5TB8 - chains A and T of the 4 polymer chains in the assembly; structure by X-ray diffraction, 2.00 A resolution.

Chain A:
Molecule: DNA polymerase beta
Organism: Homo sapiens
Notes: EC 2.7.7.7, 4.2.99.-
UniProt: P06746 (DPOLB_HUMAN); numbering as in UniProt (aligned over 1-335)
Chain sequence (343 residues; numbered -1 to 341; the number before each row is that of its first residue; numbers below 1 keep their minus sign (Met-1 is residue -1)):
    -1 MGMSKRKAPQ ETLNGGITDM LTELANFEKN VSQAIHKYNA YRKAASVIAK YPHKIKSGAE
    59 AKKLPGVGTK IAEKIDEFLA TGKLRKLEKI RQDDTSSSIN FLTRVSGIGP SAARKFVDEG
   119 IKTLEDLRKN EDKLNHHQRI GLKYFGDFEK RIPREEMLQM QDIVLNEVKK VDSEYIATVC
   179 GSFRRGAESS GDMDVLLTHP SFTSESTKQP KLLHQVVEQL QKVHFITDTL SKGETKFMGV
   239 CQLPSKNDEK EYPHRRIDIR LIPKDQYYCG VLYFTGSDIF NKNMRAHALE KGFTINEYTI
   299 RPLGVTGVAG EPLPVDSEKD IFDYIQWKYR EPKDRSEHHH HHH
Disordered / not traced: -1 to 8, 205-207, 247-248
Sequence notes: initiating methionine (-1); expression tag (0, 336-341)
Bound ions: Mn2+ site 1: Lys48, Glu203, His336, His338; Na+ site 1: Lys60, Leu62, Val65 (shared with 1 residue of chain D); Na+ site 2: Asp91 (together with acetate ion); Na+ site 3: Thr101, Val103, Ile106 (shared with 1 residue of chain P); Mn2+ site 2: Glu117, Asp321 (together with acetate ion); Na+ site 4: Asp130, Asp314; Na+ site 5 near Asp145 (its only coordinating residue here); Mn2+ site 3: Asp190, Asp192 (together with Lamivudine Triphosphate); Mn2+ site 4: Asp190, Asp192, Asp256 (together with Lamivudine Triphosphate); Mn2+ site 5: His285, Glu288; Mn2+ site 6: His337, His339
Residues lining bound ligands: Lamivudine Triphosphate (1RZ): Arg149, Gly179, Ser180, Arg183, Ser188, Gly189, Asp190, Asp192, Asp256, Tyr271, Phe272, Gly274, Ser275, Asp276, Asn279
Swiss-Prot annotation at these positions:
  - region: Arg183 to Asp192 (DNA-binding)
  - active site: Lys72 (Nucleophile)
  - binding site (K(+)): Lys60, Leu62, Val65, Thr101, Val103, Ile106
  - binding site (Na(+)): Lys60, Leu62, Val65, Thr101, Val103, Ile106
  - binding site (dATP): Arg149, Ser180, Arg183, Gly189, Asp190
  - binding site (dCTP): Arg149, Ser180, Arg183, Gly189, Asp190
  - binding site (dGTP): Arg149, Ser180, Arg183, Gly189, Asp190, Asp192
  - binding site (dTTP): Arg149, Ser180, Arg183, Gly189, Asp190
  - binding site (Mg(2+)): Asp190, Asp192, Asp256
  - modified residue: Lys72 (N6-acetyllysine), Arg83 (Omega-N-methylarginine), Arg152 (Omega-N-methylarginine)
  - cross-link (Glycyl lysine isopeptide (Lys-Gly)): Lys41 (interchain with G-Cter in ubiquitin), Lys61 (interchain with G-Cter in ubiquitin), Lys81 (interchain with G-Cter in ubiquitin)
  - natural variant: Leu22 (L22P: Found in a gastric cancer sample; uncertain significance), Tyr39 (Y39C: Found in a gastric cancer sample; uncertain significance), Gly118 (G118V: Decreased DNA-directed DNA polymerase activity), Arg137 (R137Q: Decreased function in base-excision repair), Arg149 (R149I: Decreased DNA-directed DNA polymerase activity), Asp160 (D160N: Found in a gastric cancer sample; uncertain significance), Cys239 (C239R: Found in a gastric cancer sample; uncertain significance), Lys289 (K289M: Found in a colon cancer sample; uncertain significance), Asn294 (N294D: Found in a gastric cancer sample; uncertain significance), Glu295 (E295K: Found in a gastric cancer sample; uncertain significance)
  - mutagenesis: Phe25 (F25W: No effect on 5'-dRP lyase activity. Decreased ssDNA binding), His34 (H34G: Decreased 5'-dRP lyase activity. Decreased ssDNA binding), Lys35 (K35A: Decreased 5'-dRP lyase activity. Decreased ssDNA binding. Loss of 5'-dRP lyase activity; when associated with A-68 and A-72. Decreased ssDNA binding; when associated with A-68 and A-72 ...), Tyr39 (Y39F: No effect on 5'-dRP lyase activity; Y39Q: Abolishes DNA polymerase and 5'-dRP lyase activity), Lys41 (K41R: Abolishes ubiquitination; when associated with R-61 and R-81), Lys60 (K60A: Decreased 5'-dRP lyase activity. Decreased ssDNA binding), Lys61 (K61R: Abolishes ubiquitination; when associated with R-41 and R-81), Lys68 (K68A: No effect on 5'-dRP lyase activity. Decreased ssDNA binding. Loss of 5'-dRP lyase activity; when associated with A-35 and A-72. Decreased ssDNA binding; when associated with A-35 and A-72 ...), Glu71 (E71Q: No effect on 5'-dRP lyase activity. No effect on structure shown by circular dichroism. No effect on ssDNA binding), Lys72 (K72A: Severely reduced 5'-dRP lyase activity. Does not affect ssDNA binding. Loss of 5'-dRP lyase activity; when associated with A-35 and A-68. Decreased ssDNA binding ...), Glu75 (E75A: Slightly decreased 5'-dRP lyase activity. Decreased ssDNA binding. No effect on structure shown by circular dichroism), Lys81 (K81R: Abolishes ubiquitination; when associated with R-41 and R-61), 5 further mutagenesis entries in UniProt
What the authors report for this chain:
  - binding site for Lamivudine Triphosphate: Ser180, Arg183, Gly189

Chain T:
Molecule: 16- mer template
Sequence (16 nucleotides; each row starts with the number of its first residue):
     1 CCGACGGCGC ATCAGC

Chain A / chain T interface:
Pairs across the interface - 28 pairs, chain A then chain T:
  His34(A) - DC5(T)  stacking on the base
  Ser229(A) - DC10(T)  phosphate contact
  Ser229(A) - DA11(T)  phosphate contact
  Lys230(A) - DC10(T)  hydrogen bond to the phosphate
  Lys230(A) - DA11(T)  hydrogen bond to the phosphate
  Gly231(A) - DC10(T)  phosphate contact
  Glu232(A) - DC10(T)  hydrogen bond to the phosphate
  Thr233(A) - DG9(T)  phosphate contact
  Thr233(A) - DC10(T)  hydrogen bond to the phosphate
  Lys234(A) - DG9(T)  phosphate contact
  Lys234(A) - DC10(T)  hydrogen bond to the phosphate
  Arg258(A) - DG9(T)  sugar contact
  Tyr271(A) - DG7(T)  hydrogen bond to the base
  Asn279(A) - DG6(T)  base contact
  Lys280(A) - DG6(T)  salt bridge to the phosphate
  Arg283(A) - DG6(T)  base contact
  Arg283(A) - DG7(T)  hydrogen bond to the sugar
  Ala284(A) - DG6(T)  sugar contact
  Leu287(A) - DG6(T)  phosphate contact
  Leu287(A) - DG7(T)  phosphate contact
  Thr292(A) - DG7(T)  hydrogen bond to the phosphate
  Ile293(A) - DG7(T)  sugar contact
  Asn294(A) - DG7(T)  phosphate contact
  Asn294(A) - DC8(T)  hydrogen bond to the phosphate
  Glu295(A) - DC8(T)  sugar contact
  Tyr296(A) - DC8(T)  phosphate contact
  Tyr296(A) - DG9(T)  hydrogen bond to the phosphate
  Arg299(A) - DC8(T)  salt bridge to the phosphate
Other interface residues (no listed pair), chain A (21 interface residues in all): Asn37

Summary:
21 residues of chain A face 7 of chain T across their interface, with 10 hydrogen bonds, 2 salt bridges and 1
aromatic stacking contact. Polar pairs include Tyr271(A)-DG7(T), Arg283(A)-DG7(T) and Lys230(A)-DC10(T).
Ligands of chain A: Lamivudine Triphosphate. The paper reports a binding site for Lamivudine Triphosphate at
Ser180(A), Arg183(A) and Gly189(A).
Chain A is DNA polymerase beta (Homo sapiens) and chain T is 16- mer template; the structure, Precatalytic
ternary complex of Human DNA Polymerase Beta in closed conformation With Gapped DNA substrate incoming ...,
was determined by X-ray diffraction (same publication as 5TB9, 5TBA, 5TBB and 5TBC).
